3CGO - chain A; structure by X-ray diffraction, 3.00 A resolution.

Chain A:
Name: Mitogen-activated protein kinase 10
Organism: Homo sapiens
Notes: EC 2.7.11.24; fragment: Protein kinase domain
Reference sequence: P53779 (MK10_HUMAN); residue numbers follow UniProt; this construct covers 40-402
Amino-acid sequence (365 residues; row label = number of the first residue in the row):
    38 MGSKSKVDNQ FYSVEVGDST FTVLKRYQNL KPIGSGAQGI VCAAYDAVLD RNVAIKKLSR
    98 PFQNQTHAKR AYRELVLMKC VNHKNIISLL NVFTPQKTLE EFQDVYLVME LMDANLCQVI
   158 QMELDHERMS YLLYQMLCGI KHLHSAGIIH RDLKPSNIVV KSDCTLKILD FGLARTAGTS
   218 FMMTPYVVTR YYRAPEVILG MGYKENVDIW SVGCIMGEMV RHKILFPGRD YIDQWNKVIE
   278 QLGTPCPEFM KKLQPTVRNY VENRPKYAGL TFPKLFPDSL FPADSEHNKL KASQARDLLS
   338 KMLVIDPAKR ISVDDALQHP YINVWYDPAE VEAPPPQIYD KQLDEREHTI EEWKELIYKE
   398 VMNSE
Unresolved in the structure: 38-44, 212-216, 364-382, 401-402
Construct notes: expression tag (38-39)
Small-molecule neighbours: JNO (2-{4-[(4-imidazo[1,2-a]pyridin-3-ylpyrimidin-2-yl)amino]piperidin-1-yl}-N-methylacetamide): Ile70, Gly71, Ser72, Gly73, Val78, Ala91, Lys93, Ile124, Met146, Glu147, Leu148, Met149, Asp150, Ala151, Asn152, Gln155, Val196, Leu206
Curated features (UniProtKB/Swiss-Prot):
  - motif: Thr221 to Tyr223 (TXY)
  - active site: Asp189 (Proton acceptor)
  - binding site (ATP): Ile70 to Val78, Lys93
  - modified residue: Thr221 (Phosphothreonine), Tyr223 (Phosphotyrosine)

Summary:
Chain A binds compound JNO. UniProt lists active-site residue Asp189 and 10 ATP-binding residues.
Chain A is Mitogen-activated protein kinase 10 (Homo sapiens); the structure, IRAK-4 Inhibitors (Part II)- A
structure based assessment of imidazo[1,2 a]pyridine binding, was determined by X-ray diffraction (same
publication as 3CGF).
